Entry 2X67 (X-ray diffraction, 2.16 A resolution); this record covers chain A.

Chain A:
Molecule: PRNB
From: Pseudomonas fluorescens
UniProtKB: P95481 (P95481_PSEFL); residues 1-361 here = UniProt positions 1-361
Chain sequence (361 residues; each row starts with the number of its first residue):
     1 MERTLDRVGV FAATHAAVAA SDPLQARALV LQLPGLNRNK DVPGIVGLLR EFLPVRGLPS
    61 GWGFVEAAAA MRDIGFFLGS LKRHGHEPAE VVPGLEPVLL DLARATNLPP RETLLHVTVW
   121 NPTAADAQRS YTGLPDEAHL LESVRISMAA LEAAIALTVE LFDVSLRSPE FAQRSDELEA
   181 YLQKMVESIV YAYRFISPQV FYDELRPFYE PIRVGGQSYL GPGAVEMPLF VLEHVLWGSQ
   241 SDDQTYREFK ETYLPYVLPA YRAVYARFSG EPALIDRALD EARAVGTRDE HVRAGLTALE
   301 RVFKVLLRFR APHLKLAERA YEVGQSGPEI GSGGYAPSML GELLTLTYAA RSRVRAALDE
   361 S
Unresolved in the structure: 1-3, 324-328, 359-361
Differences from the reference sequence: engineered mutation S21 (Cys in P95481), S60 (Cys in P95481), S175 (Cys in P95481)
UniProt features mapped onto this chain:
  - binding site (substrate): P222 to V225, Y321, S332
  - binding site (heme): H313
  - mutagenesis: H313 (H313A: Loss of synthase activity), Y321 (Y321F: Loss of synthase activity), S332 (S332A: Loss of synthase activity)
Ion coordination: heme Fe: H313 (together with cyanide ion)
Ligand contacts:
  - cyanide ion (CYN): G223, A224, V225, H313
  - heme (HEM): L140, S143, V144, S147, M185, S188, I189, A192, I196, F201, A224, V225, M227, L229, F249, Y253, F309, R310, H313, L316, A317, A320, Y321, I330, G331, S332, G333, G334, Y335, M339, L340, L343
  - tryptophan (TRP): L114, L140, V144, F201, R206, Y209, P222, G223, A224, V225, Y321, G331, S332, G333

Summary:
Chain A binds heme, tryptophan and cyanide ion. UniProt lists 6 substrate-binding residues, heme-binding
residue H313 and 3 mutagenesis sites.
Chain A is PRNB (Pseudomonas fluorescens); the structure, The ternary complex of PrnB (the second enzyme in
pyrrolnitrin biosynthesis pathway), tryptophan and cyanide, was determined by X-ray diffraction, deposited
together with 2X66 and 2X68.
